Entry 5HOR (X-ray diffraction, 2.20 A resolution); this record covers chain A.

Chain A:
Molecule: Hepatocyte growth factor receptor
From: Homo sapiens
Notes: EC 2.7.10.1
UniProt: P08581 (MET_HUMAN); residue numbers follow UniProt; this construct covers 1049-1360
Sequence (312 residues; each row starts with the number of its first residue):
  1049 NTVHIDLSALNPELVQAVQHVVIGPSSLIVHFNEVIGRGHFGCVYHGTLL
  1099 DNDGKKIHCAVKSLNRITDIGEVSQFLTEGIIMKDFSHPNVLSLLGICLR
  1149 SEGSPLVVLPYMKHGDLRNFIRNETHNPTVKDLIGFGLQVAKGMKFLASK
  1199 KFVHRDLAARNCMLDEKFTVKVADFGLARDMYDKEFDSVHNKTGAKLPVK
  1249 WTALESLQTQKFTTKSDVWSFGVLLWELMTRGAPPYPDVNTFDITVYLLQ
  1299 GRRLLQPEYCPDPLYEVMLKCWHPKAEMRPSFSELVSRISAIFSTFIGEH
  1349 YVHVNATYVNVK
Disordered / not traced: 1049-1063, 1074-1089, 1098-1103, 1112-1120, 1230-1244, 1357-1360
Construct notes: engineered mutation Phe1194 (Tyr in P08581), Phe1234 (Tyr in P08581), Asp1235 (Tyr in P08581), Thr1250 (Met in P08581)
Residues lining bound ligands: 63K (1-(6-{[6-(4-fluorophenyl)[1,2,4]triazolo[4,3-b]pyridazin-3-yl]sulfanyl}-1,3-benzothiazol-2-yl)-3-[2-(morpholin-4-yl)ethyl]urea): Val1092, Ala1108, Leu1140, Leu1157, Pro1158, Tyr1159, Met1160, Lys1161, His1162, Gly1163, Asp1164, Asn1167, Arg1208, Asn1209, Met1211, Ala1221, Asp1222, Ala1226
UniProt features mapped onto this chain:
  - region: Trp1320 to Val1359 (Interaction with MUC20)
  - active site: Asp1204 (Proton acceptor)
  - binding site (ATP): Ile1084 to Val1092, Lys1110
  - modified residue: Tyr1230 (Phosphotyrosine), Thr1289 (Phosphothreonine), Tyr1349 (Phosphotyrosine), Tyr1356 (Phosphotyrosine)
  - natural variant: Val1092 (V1092I: In RCCP), His1094 (H1094L: In RCCP; H1094R: In RCCP; H1094Y: In RCCP), His1106 (H1106D: In RCCP), Met1131 (M1131T: In RCCP), Thr1173 (T1173I: In HCC), Val1188 (V1188L: In RCCP), Leu1195 (L1195V: In RCCP), Val1220 (V1220I: In RCCP), Asp1228 (D1228H: In RCCP; D1228N: In RCCP), Tyr1230 (Y1230C: In RCCP; Y1230D: In RCCP; Y1230H: In RCCP), Lys1244 (K1244R: In HCC), Thr1250 (M1250T: In RCCP; this construct carries the variant), 1 further natural variant entry in UniProt
  - mutagenesis: Tyr1313 (Y1313F: No effect on ligand-induced CBL-mediated ubiquitination; when associated with F-1349, F-1356 and F-1365), Tyr1349 (Y1349F: No effect on ligand-induced CBL-mediated ubiquitination; when associated with F-1313, F-1356 and F-1365), Tyr1356 (Y1356F: No effect on ligand-induced CBL-mediated ubiquitination; when associated with F-1313, F-1349 and F-1365)

In short:
Chain A binds compound 63K. Curated annotation (UniProt) lists active-site residue Asp1204, 10 ATP-binding
residues and 3 mutagenesis sites.
Chain A is Hepatocyte growth factor receptor (Homo sapiens); the structure, Crystal structure of c-Met-M1250T
in complex with SAR125844, was determined by X-ray diffraction together with 5HLW, 5HNI, 5HO6 and 5HOA from
the same study.
